3AZ2 - chain A; structure by X-ray diffraction, 1.69 A resolution.

== Chain A ==
Name: Vitamin D3 receptor
Source organism: Homo sapiens
UniProtKB: P11473 (VDR_HUMAN); numbering as in UniProt; present here: 120-164, 216-423
Sequence (253 residues; each row starts with the number of its first residue; note: 51 numbers in that range are skipped by the numbering (no residue carries them; nothing is unmodelled there)):
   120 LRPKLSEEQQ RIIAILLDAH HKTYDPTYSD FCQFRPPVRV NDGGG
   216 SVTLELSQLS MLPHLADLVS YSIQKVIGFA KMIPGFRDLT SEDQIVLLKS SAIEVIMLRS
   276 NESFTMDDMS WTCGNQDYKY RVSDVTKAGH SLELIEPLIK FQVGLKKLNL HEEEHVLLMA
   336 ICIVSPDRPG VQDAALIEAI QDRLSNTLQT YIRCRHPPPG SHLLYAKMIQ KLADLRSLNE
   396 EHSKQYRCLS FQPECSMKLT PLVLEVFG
Disordered / not traced: 375-377
Ligand contacts: DS3 (5-{4-[3-(4-{[(2R)-2-hydroxy-3,3-dimethylbutyl]oxy}-3-methylphenyl)pentan-3-yl]-2-methylphenoxy}pentanoic acid): Thr142, Tyr143, Phe150, Leu227, Leu230, Ala231, Leu233, Val234, Tyr236, Ser237, Lys240, Ile271, Met272, Arg274, Ser275, Ser278, Trp286, Cys288, Tyr295, Val300, His305, Leu309, Leu313, His397, Tyr401, Leu404, Leu414, Val418, Phe422

== Overview ==
Ligands of chain A: compound DS3.
Chain A is Vitamin D3 receptor (Homo sapiens); the structure, Crystal Structure Analysis of Vitamin D
receptor, was determined by X-ray diffraction (same publication as 3AZ1 and 3AZ3).
